Entry 8K1S (electron microscopy, 2.83 A resolution); this record covers chains E and F of the 12 polymer chains in the assembly.

== Chain E (and F) ==
Molecule: Ktr system potassium uptake protein A
Organism: Bacillus subtilis
Notes: chain F of this document is another copy of the same molecule, construct and numbering; everything in this record applies to it too
UniProt: O32080 (KTRA_BACSU); residues 1-222 here = UniProt positions 1-222
Amino-acid sequence (222 residues; row label = number of the first residue in the row):
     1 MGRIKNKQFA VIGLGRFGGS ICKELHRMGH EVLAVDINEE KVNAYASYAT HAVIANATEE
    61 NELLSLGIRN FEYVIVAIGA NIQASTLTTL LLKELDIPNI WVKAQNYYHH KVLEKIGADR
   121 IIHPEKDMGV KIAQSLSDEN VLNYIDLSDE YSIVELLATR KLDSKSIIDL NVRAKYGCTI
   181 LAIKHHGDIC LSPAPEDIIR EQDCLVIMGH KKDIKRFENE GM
Not modelled in the structure: 1-6, 141-222 (chain F: 1-6, 140-222)
Small-molecule neighbours: ADP (adenosine-5'-diphosphate): I12, G13, L14, G15, R16, F17, V35, D36, I37, N38, K41, A55, N56, A57, T58, A77, I78, G79, A80, N81, A84, K103
UniProt features mapped onto this chain:
  - binding site (NAD(+)): R16, D36 to N38, N56, A57, I78 to A80, K103 to Q105, H109, E125
What the authors report for this chain:
  - mutagenesis - E125Q: abolished stability in response to Ca2+
  - mutagenesis - E125Q: decreased binding to Ktr system potassium uptake protein B

== Interface between chain E and chain F ==
Pairs across the interface (71; chain E residue first):
  F9(E) - L136(F)
  R16(E) - E125(F)  salt bridge
  F17(E) - E125(F)
  F17(E) - M128(F)  hydrophobic
  F17(E) - G129(F)
  F17(E) - I132(F)  hydrophobic
  S20(E) - K126(F)  hydrogen bond (side chain-backbone)
  S20(E) - G129(F)
  S20(E) - V130(F)  hydrogen bond (side chain-backbone)
  I21(E) - G129(F)
  I21(E) - I132(F)  hydrophobic
  I21(E) - A133(F)
  E24(E) - V130(F)
  E24(E) - A133(F)
  E24(E) - Q134(F)
  L25(E) - A133(F)
  L25(E) - L136(F)  hydrophobic
  L25(E) - S137(F)
  M28(E) - Q134(F)
  M28(E) - S137(F)  hydrogen bond
  H30(E) - S137(F)  hydrogen bond
  Y73(E) - L136(F)  hydrophobic
  Y73(E) - E139(F)  hydrogen bond (side chain-backbone)
  I75(E) - L136(F)  hydrophobic
  W101(E) - I132(F)  hydrophobic
  W101(E) - L136(F)  hydrophobic
  K103(E) - E125(F)  salt bridge
  R120(E) - I132(F)
  I122(E) - I132(F)  hydrophobic
  P124(E) - P124(F)
  P124(E) - E125(F)
  P124(E) - M128(F)  hydrophobic
  E125(E) - R16(F)
  E125(E) - F17(F)
  E125(E) - K103(F)  salt bridge
  E125(E) - P124(F)
  K126(E) - S20(F)  hydrogen bond (backbone-side chain)
  D127(E) - M128(F)
  M128(E) - F17(F)  hydrophobic
  M128(E) - P124(F)  hydrophobic
  M128(E) - D127(F)
  M128(E) - M128(F)
  M128(E) - K131(F)
  G129(E) - F17(F)
  G129(E) - S20(F)
  G129(E) - I21(F)
  V130(E) - S20(F)
  V130(E) - E24(F)
  K131(E) - M128(F)
  K131(E) - K131(F)
  I132(E) - F17(F)  hydrophobic
  I132(E) - I21(F)  hydrophobic
  I132(E) - W101(F)  hydrophobic
  I132(E) - R120(F)
  I132(E) - I122(F)  hydrophobic
  A133(E) - I21(F)  hydrophobic
  A133(E) - E24(F)
  A133(E) - L25(F)
  Q134(E) - M28(F)
  L136(E) - F9(F)  hydrophobic
  L136(E) - L25(F)  hydrophobic
  L136(E) - Y73(F)  hydrophobic
  L136(E) - I75(F)  hydrophobic
  L136(E) - W101(F)  hydrophobic
  S137(E) - L25(F)
  S137(E) - M28(F)
  S137(E) - H30(F)  hydrogen bond
  E139(E) - Y73(F)  hydrogen bond (backbone-side chain)
  N140(E) - K7(F)
  N140(E) - E72(F)
  N140(E) - Y73(F)
Other interface residues (no listed pair), chain E (32 interface residues in all): Q105, S135
Other interface residues (no listed pair), chain F (33 interface residues in all): Q105, S135

== Overview ==
32 residues of chain E face 33 of chain F across their interface, with 8 hydrogen bonds and 3 salt bridges.
Among the polar pairs are R16(E)-E125(F), K103(E)-E125(F) and S20(E)-K126(F). From the paper: E125Q of chain E
abolishes stability in response to Ca2+; E125Q of chain E reduces binding to Ktr system potassium uptake
protein B.
Both chains are Ktr system potassium uptake protein A (Bacillus subtilis). Entry 8K1S (Potassium transporter
KtrAB from Bacillus subtilis in ADP-bound state) was determined by electron microscopy (same publication as
8K1T, 8K1U, 8XMH and 8XMI).
